6GSI - chains B and D of the 12 polymer chains in the assembly; structure by electron microscopy, 3.75 A resolution.

== Chain B (and D) ==
Name: Capsid protein
Source organism: Feline calicivirus strain F9
Notes: chain D of this document is another copy of the same molecule, construct and numbering; everything in this record applies to it too
Reference sequence: P27406 (CAPSD_FCVF9); aligned to UniProt positions 1-669 over residues 1-669 (the alignment contains insertions or deletions, so no single offset holds)
Chain sequence (669 residues; row label = number of the first residue in the row):
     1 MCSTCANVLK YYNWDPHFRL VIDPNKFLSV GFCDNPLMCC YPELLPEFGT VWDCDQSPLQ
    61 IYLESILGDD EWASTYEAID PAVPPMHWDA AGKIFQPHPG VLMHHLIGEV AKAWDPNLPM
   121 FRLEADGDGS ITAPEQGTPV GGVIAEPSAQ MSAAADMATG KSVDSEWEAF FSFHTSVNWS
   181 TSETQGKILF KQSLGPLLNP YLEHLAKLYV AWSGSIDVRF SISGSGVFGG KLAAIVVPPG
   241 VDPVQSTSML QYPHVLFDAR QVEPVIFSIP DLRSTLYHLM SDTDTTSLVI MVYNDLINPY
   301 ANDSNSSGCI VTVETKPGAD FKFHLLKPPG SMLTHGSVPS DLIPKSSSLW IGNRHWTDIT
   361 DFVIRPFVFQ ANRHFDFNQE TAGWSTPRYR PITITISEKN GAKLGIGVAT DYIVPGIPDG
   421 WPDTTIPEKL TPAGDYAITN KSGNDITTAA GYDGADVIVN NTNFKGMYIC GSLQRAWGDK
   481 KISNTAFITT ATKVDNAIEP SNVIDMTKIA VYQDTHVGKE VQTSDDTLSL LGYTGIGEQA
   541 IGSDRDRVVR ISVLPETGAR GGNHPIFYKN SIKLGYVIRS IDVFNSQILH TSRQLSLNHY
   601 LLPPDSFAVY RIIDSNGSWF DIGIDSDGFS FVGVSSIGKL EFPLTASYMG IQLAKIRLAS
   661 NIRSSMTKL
Not modelled in the structure: 1-133, 664-669 (chain D: 1-129, 664-669)
Sequence notes: conflict N13 (Asp in P27406), R19 (Lys in P27406), D23 (Asn in P27406), 59 further conflict positions vs the reference (P27406) not listed; insertion (127, 493)
Ion coordination: K+: Q474, K481, S483
Swiss-Prot annotation at these positions:
  - site: E124, A125 (Cleavage), K480 (Interaction with host receptor F11R/JAM-1)
Reported in the primary citation:
  - conformationally variable residues (loop rearrangement): Y293 to S307

== Interface between chain B and chain D ==
Residue-residue contacts (52; chain B residue first):
  A158(B) with L272(D); R273(D)
  F170(B) with Y252(D); P253(D)
  F171(B) with Y252(D)
  F173(B) with T247(D); L250(D), hydrogen bond (backbone-backbone); Q251(D)
  S176(B) with Q185(D), hydrogen bond
  P200(B) with Q251(D)
  Y201(B) with Q251(D), hydrogen bond (side chain-backbone); Y252(D)
  R219(B) with H254(D)
  S221(B) with Y293(D), hydrogen bond
  S223(B) with N294(D); D295(D)
  S225(B) with G229(D); G230(D); D258(D), hydrogen bond; R260(D)
  G226(B) with R260(D)
  V227(B) with I297(D), hydrophobic
  Y300(B) with I297(D)
  I310(B) with N294(D)
  T312(B) with Y293(D), hydrogen bond
  E314(B) with H254(D), salt bridge; Y293(D), hydrogen bond
  R611(B) with T184(D), hydrogen bond
  I613(B) with T184(D)
  D614(B) with G561(D)
  S615(B) with A559(D); G561(D); G562(D); H564(D)
  N616(B) with G561(D), hydrogen bond (backbone-backbone); G562(D); H564(D); R657(D), hydrogen bond (backbone-side chain)
  G617(B) with S182(D); G561(D)
  W619(B) with S182(D), hydrogen bond (side chain-backbone); T184(D); D295(D)
  T645(B) with K655(D)
  S647(B) with Q245(D), hydrogen bond (side chain-backbone)
  Y648(B) with T247(D)
  M649(B) with Q185(D); T247(D)
  N661(B) with T181(D)
  R663(B) with S182(D), hydrogen bond; D303(D), hydrogen bond (side chain-backbone); R657(D)
Interface residues without a listed pair, chain B (33 interface residues in all): T159, S172, F228
Interface residues without a listed pair, chain D (34 interface residues in all): S180, S246, L256, P299, R560, N563

== Summary ==
33 residues of chain B face 34 of chain D across their interface, with 14 hydrogen bonds and 1 salt bridge.
Polar contacts include E314(B)-H254(D), S176(B)-Q185(D) and Y201(B)-Q251(D). The K+ site is built by Q474(B),
K481(B) and S483(B). From the paper: conformational variability at Y293(B).
Both chains are Capsid protein (Feline calicivirus strain F9). Entry 6GSI (Feline Calicivirus Strain F9 bound
to a soluble ectodomain fragment of feline junctional adhesion molecule A ...) was determined by electron
microscopy, deposited together with 6GSH.
